Entry 4IK3 (X-ray diffraction, 2.01 A resolution); this record covers chain A.

# Chain A
Molecule: RCaMP, Green fluorescent protein
Source organism: Entacmaea quadricolor
UniProtKB: chimeric construct of K4DIE3, P42212: residues 11-58 from K4DIE3 (K4DIE3_ENTQU) positions 1-48 (UniProt number = residue number - 10); residues 61-150 from P42212 positions 149-238 (UniProt number = residue number + 88); residues 159-301 from P42212 positions 2-144 (UniProt number = residue number - 157); residues 302-450 from K4DIE3 (K4DIE3_ENTQU) positions 284-432 (UniProt number = residue number - 18)
Sequence (448 residues; row label = number of the first residue in the row; note: 2 numbers in that range are skipped by the numbering (no residue carries them; nothing is unmodelled there)):
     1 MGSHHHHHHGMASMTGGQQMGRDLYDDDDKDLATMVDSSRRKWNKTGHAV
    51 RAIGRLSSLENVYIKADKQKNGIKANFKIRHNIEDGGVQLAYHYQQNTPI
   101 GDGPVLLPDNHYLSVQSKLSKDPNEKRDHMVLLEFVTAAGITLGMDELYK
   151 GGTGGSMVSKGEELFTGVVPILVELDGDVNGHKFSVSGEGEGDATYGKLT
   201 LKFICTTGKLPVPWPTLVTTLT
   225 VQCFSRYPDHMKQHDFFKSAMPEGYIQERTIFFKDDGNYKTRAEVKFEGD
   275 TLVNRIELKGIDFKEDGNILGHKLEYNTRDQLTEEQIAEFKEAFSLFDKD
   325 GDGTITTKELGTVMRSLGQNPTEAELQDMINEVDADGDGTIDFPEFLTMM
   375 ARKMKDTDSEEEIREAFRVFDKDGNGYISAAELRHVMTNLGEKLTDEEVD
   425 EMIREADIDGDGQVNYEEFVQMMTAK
Disordered / not traced: 1-37, 144-158, 449-450
Differences from the reference sequence: expression tag (1-10); linker (59-60, 151-158); engineered mutation Lys-65 (Met153 in P42212), Ala-75 (Val163 in P42212), Gly-87 (Ser175 in P42212), Tyr-92 (Asp180 in P42212), Val-115 (Thr203 in P42212), Lys-118 (Ala206 in P42212), Leu-143 (His231 in P42212), Leu-221 (Phe64 in P42212), Ile-250 (Val93 in P42212), Thr-372 (Ile354 in K4DIE3); chromophore (222, 222, 222)
Modified residues: Thr-222 ({2-[(1R,2R)-1-amino-2-hydroxypropyl]-4-(4-hydroxybenzylidene)-5-oxo-4,5-dihydro-1H-imidazol-1-yl}acetic acid; CRO)
Covalent attachments: covalent link Thr-222/Val-225
Bound ions: Ca2+ site 1: Asp-322, Asp-324, Asp-326, Thr-328, Glu-333; Ca2+ site 2: Asp-358, Asp-360, Asp-362, Thr-364, Glu-369; Ca2+ site 3: Asp-395, Asp-397, Asn-399, Tyr-401, Glu-406; Ca2+ site 4: Asp-431, Asp-433, Asp-435, Gln-437, Glu-442
Reported in the primary citation:
  - conformationally variable residues (helix shift, side-chain flip): Glu-60, Arg-376
  - mutagenesis - V115T: decreased binding to Ca2+
  - mutagenesis - D380Y (1.3-fold): increased binding to Ca2+

# Summary
Asp-322, Asp-324, Asp-326, Thr-328 and Glu-333 coordinate Ca2+ site 1. Asp-358, Asp-360, Asp-362, Thr-364 and
Glu-369 form the Ca2+ site 2. The paper reports that V115T reduces binding to Ca2+; conformational variability
at Glu-60 and Arg-376.
Chain A is RCaMP, Green fluorescent protein (Entacmaea quadricolor); the structure, High resolution structure
of GCaMP3 at pH 8.5, was determined by X-ray diffraction (same publication as 4IK1, 4IK4, 4IK8, 4IK5 and
4IK9).
